Entry 7OD9 (X-ray diffraction, 2.30 A resolution); this record covers chains B and F of the 4 polymer chains in the assembly.

== Chain B ==
Name: Response regulator receiver protein
Source organism: Methanococcus maripaludis X1
UniProtKB: G0H061 (G0H061_METMI); numbering as in UniProt (aligned over 3-123)
Chain sequence (142 residues; each row starts with the number of its first residue; numbers below 1 keep their minus sign (Met-5 is residue -5)):
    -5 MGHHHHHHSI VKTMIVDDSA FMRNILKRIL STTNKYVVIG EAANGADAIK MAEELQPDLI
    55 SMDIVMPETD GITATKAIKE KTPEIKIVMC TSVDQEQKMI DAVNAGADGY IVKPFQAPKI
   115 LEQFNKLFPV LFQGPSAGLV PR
Not modelled in the structure: -5 to 0, 130-136
Sequence notes: initiating methionine (-5); expression tag (-4 to 2, 124-136)
Bound ions: Mg2+: Asp12, Asp57, Val59; beryllium trifluoride ion near Asp57 (its only coordinating residue here)
What the authors report for this chain:
  - post-translational modification sites: Asp57 (proposed by the authors, not directly observed)

== Chain F ==
Name: C-terminal domain of CheF from Methanococcus maripaludis
Source organism: Methanococcus maripaludis X1
UniProtKB: G0H062 (G0H062_METMI); residues 245-348 here = UniProt positions 245-348
Chain sequence (115 residues; each row starts with the number of its first residue):
   234 GSGGIEGGSM GTIKSLLPKS EDDLDSEMAV ESWSGDKLKN EVEQLAPEEQ EILTAIYTGI
   294 TSLELPGMMG MDIDEVEKVL EKLIDQGFLD LVRIRKETDL TEKGRAVTNF IITNF
Not modelled in the structure: 234-267
Sequence notes: expression tag (234-244)

== Interface between chain B and chain F ==
Contacting residue pairs (9):
  Ser13(B) - Phe348(F)
  Phe15(B) - Phe348(F)  hydrophobic
  Met16(B) - Phe348(F)  hydrophobic
  Ser86(B) - Thr346(F)
  Lys107(B) - Ile345(F)
  Lys107(B) - Phe348(F)
  Pro108(B) - Asn342(F)
  Pro108(B) - Ile345(F)
  Gln110(B) - Arg338(F)
Other interface residues (no listed pair), chain F (6 interface residues in all): Asn347

== Overview ==
7 residues of chain B and 6 residues of chain F are in contact. Asp12(B), Asp57(B) and Val59(B) coordinate
Mg2+. The paper reports a modification site at Asp57(B).
Chain B is Response regulator receiver protein and chain F is C-terminal domain of CheF from Methanococcus
maripaludis, both from Methanococcus maripaludis X1; the structure, Crystal structure of activated CheY fused
to the C-terminal domain of CheF, was determined by X-ray diffraction.
